PDB entry 7SFR | electron microscopy, 2.60 A resolution | chains A and C of the 51 polymer chains in the assembly

[Chain A]
Molecule: 23S rRNA
Organism: Mycobacterium tuberculosis
Sequence (3138 nucleotides; numbered 1 to 3138; the number before each row is that of its first residue):
     1 UUGUAAGUGUCUAAGGGCGCAUGGUGGAUGCCUUGGCAUCGAGAGCCGAU
    51 GAAGGACGUGGGAGGCUGCGAUAUGCCUCGGGGAGCUGUCAACCGAGCGU
   101 GGAUCCGAGGAUUUCCGAAUGGGGAAACCCAGCACGAGUGAUGUCGUGCU
   151 ACCCGCAUCUGAAUAUAUAGGGUGCGGGAGGGAACGCGGGGAAGUGAAAC
   201 AUCUCAGUACCCGUAGGAGGAGAAAACAAUUGUGAUUCCGCAAGUAGUGG
   251 CGAGCGAACGCGGAACAGGCUAAACCGCACGCAUGGGUAACCGGGUAGGG
   301 GUUGUGUGUGCGGGGUUGUGGGAGGAUAUGUCUCAGCGCUACCCGGCUGA
   351 GAGGCAGUCAGAAAGUGUCGUGGUUAGCGGAAGUGGCCUGGGAUGGUCUG
   401 CCGUAGACGGUGAGAGCCCGGUACGCGAAAACCCGGCACCUGCCUAGUAU
   451 CAAUUCCCGAGUAGCAGCGGGCCCGUGGAAUCCGCUGUGAAUCCGCCGGG
   501 ACCACCCGGUAAGCCUAAAUACUCCUCGAUGACCGAUAGCGGAUUAGUAC
   551 CGUGAGGGAAUGGUGAAAAGUACCCCGGGAGGGGAGUGAAAGAGUACCUG
   601 AAACCGUGUGCCUACAAUCCGUCAGAGCCUCCUUUUCCUCUCCGGAGGAG
   651 GGUGGUGAUGGCGUGCCUUUUGAAGAAUGAGCCUGCGAGUCAGGGACAUG
   701 UCGCAAGGUUAACCCGUGUGGGGUAGCCGCAGCGAAAGCGAGUCUGAAUA
   751 GGGCGACCCACACGCGCAUACGCGCGUGUGAAUAGUGGCGUGUUCUGGAC
   801 CCGAAGCGGAGUGAUCUACCCAUGGCCAGGGUGAAGCGCGGGUAAGACCG
   851 CGUGGAGGCCCGAACCCACUUAGGUUGAAGACUGAGGGGAUGAGCUGUGG
   901 GUAGGGGUGAAAGGCCAAUCAAACUCCGUGAUAGCUGGUUCUCCCCGAAA
   951 UGCAUUUAGGUGCAGCGUUGCGUGGUUCACCGCGGAGGUAGAGCUACUGG
  1001 AUGGCCGAUGGGCCCUACUAGGUUACUGACGUCAGCCAAACUCCGAAUGC
  1051 CGUGGUGUAAAGCGUGGCAGUGAGACGGCGGGGGAUAAGCUCCGUACGUC
  1101 GAAAGGGAAACAGCCCAGAUCGCCGGCUAAGGCCCCCAAGCGUGUGCUAA
  1151 GUGGGAAAGGAUGUGCAGUCGCAAAGACAACCAGGAGGUUGGCUUAGAAG
  1201 CAGCCACCCUUGAAAGAGUGCGUAAUAGCUCACUGGUCAAGUGAUUGUGC
  1251 GCCGAUAAUGUAGCGGGGCUCAAGCACACCGCCGAAGCCGCGGCACAUCC
  1301 ACCUUGUGGUGGGUGUGGGUAGGGGAGCGUCCCUCAUUCAGCGAAGCCAC
  1351 CGGGUGACCGGUGGUGGAGGGUGGGGGAGUGAGAAUGCAGGCAUGAGUAG
  1401 CGACAAGGCAAGUGAGAACCUUGCCCGCCGAAAGACCAAGGGUUCCUGGG
  1451 CCAGGCCAGUCCGCCCAGGGUGAGUCGGGACCUAAGGCGAGGCCGACAGG
  1501 CGUAGUCGAUGGACAACGGGUUGAUAUUCCCGUACCCGUGUGUGGGCGCC
  1551 CGUGACGAAUCAGCGGUACUAACCACCCAAAACCGGAUCGAUCACUCCCC
  1601 UUCGGGGGUGUGGAGUUCUGGGGCUGCGUGGGAACUUCGCUGGUAGUAGU
  1651 CAAGCGAAGGGGUGACGCAGGAAGGUAGCCGUACCAGUCAGUGGUAACAC
  1701 UGGGGCAAGCCGGUAGGGAGAGCGAUAGGCAAAUCCGUCGCUCACUAAUC
  1751 CUGAGAGGUGACGCAUAGCCGGUUGAGGCGAAUUCGGUGAUCCUCUGCUG
  1801 CCAAGAAAAGCCUCUAGCGAGCACACACACGGCCCGUACCCCAAACCGAC
  1851 ACAGGUGGUCAGGUAGAGCAUACCAAGGCGUACGAGAUAACUAUGGUUAA
  1901 GGAACUCGGCAAAAUGCCCCCGUAACUUCGGGAGAAGGGGGACCGGAAUA
  1951 UCGUGAACACCCUUGCGGUGGGAGCGGGAUCCGGUCGCAGAAACCAGUGA
  2001 GGAGCGACUGUUUACUAAAAACACAGGUCCGUGCGAAGUCGCAAGACGAU
  2051 GUAUACGGACUGACGCCUGCCCGGUGCUGGAAGGUUAAGAGGACCCGUUA
  2101 ACCCGCAAGGGUGAAGCGGAGAAUUUAAGCCCCAGUAAACGGCGGUGGUA
  2151 ACUAUAACCAUCCUAAGGUAGCGAAAUUCCUUGUCGGGUAAGUUCCGACC
  2201 UGCACGAAUGGCGUAACGACUUCUCAACUGUCUCAACCAUAGACUCGGCG
  2251 AAAUUGCACUACGAGUAAAGAUGCUCGUUACGCGCGGCAGGACGAAAAGA
  2301 CCCCGGGACCUUCACUACAACUUGGUAUUGAUGUUCGGUACGGUUUGUGU
  2351 AGGAUAGGUGGGAGACUGUGAAACCUCGACGCCAGUUGGGGCGGAGUCGU
  2401 UGUUGAAAUACCACUCUGAUCGUAUUGGGCAUCUAACCUCGAACCCUGAA
  2451 UCGGGUUUAGGGACAGUGCCUGGCGGGUAGUUUAACUGGGGCGGUUGCCU
  2501 CCUAAAAUGUAACGGAGGCGCCCAAAGGUUCCCUCAACCUGGACGGCAAU
  2551 CAGGUGGCGAGUGUAAAUGCACAAGGGAGCUUGACUGCGAGACUUACAAG
  2601 UCAAGCAGGGACGAAAGUCGGGAUUAGUGAUCCGGCACCCCCGAGUGGAA
  2651 GGGGUGUCGCUCAACGGAUAAAAGGUACCCCGGGGAUAACAGGCUGAUCU
  2701 UCCCCAAGAGUCCAUAUCGACGGGAUGGUUUGGCACCUCGAUGUCGGCUC
  2751 GUCGCAUCCUGGGGCUGGAGCAGGUCCCAAGGGUUGGGCUGUUCGCCCAU
  2801 UAAAGCGGCACGCGAGCUGGGUUUAGAACGUCGUGAGACAGUUCGGUCUC
  2851 UAUCCGCCGCGCGCGUCAGAAACUUGAGGAAACCUGUCCCUAGUACGAGA
  2901 GGACCGGGACGGACGAACCUCUGGUGCACCAGUUGUCCCGCCAGGGGCAC
  2951 CGCUGGAUAGCCACGUUCGGUCAGGAUAACCGCUGAAAGCAUCUAAGCGG
  3001 GAAACCUUCUCCAAGAUCAGGUUUCUCACCCACUUGGUGGGAUAAGGCCC
  3051 CCCGCAGAACACGGGUUCAAUAGGUCAGACCUGGAAGCUCAGUAAUGGGU
  3101 GUAGGGAACUGGUGCUAACCGGCCGAAAACUUACAACA
Not modelled in the structure: 1-4, 1013-1022, 3133-3138
Modified residues: 5MU (5-methyluridine 5'-monophosphate) at position 2177, 6MZ (N6-methyladenosine-5'-monophosphate) at position 2268, OMG (o2'-methylguanosine-5'-monophosphate) at position 2489, OMC (o2'-methylycytidine-5'-monophosphate) at position 2736, OMG (o2'-methylguanosine-5'-monophosphate) at position 2791
Bound ions: Mg2+ site 1: A13, G15, G16; Mg2+ site 2: A14, G15; Mg2+ site 3: C31, G1370; Mg2+ site 4: C46, G217; Mg2+ site 5 near U72 (its only coordinating residue here); Mg2+ site 6 near U120 (its only coordinating residue here); Mg2+ site 7: G161, A162, U166; Mg2+ site 8: G194, U2481; Mg2+ site 9 near G194 (its only coordinating residue here); Mg2+ site 10: A199, C200; Mg2+ site 11 near G220 (its only coordinating residue here); Mg2+ site 12 near C251 (its only coordinating residue here); 208 more Mg2+ sites not listed
Small-molecule neighbours: Sequanamycin 9 (WDP): G874, U875, G877, G880, A881, A2296, A2297, A2300, A2741, G2743, U2847, C2848, U2849

[Chain C]
Molecule: 50S ribosomal protein L2
Organism: Mycobacterium tuberculosis
UniProt: A0A045H5T7 (A0A045H5T7_MYCTX); residue numbers follow UniProt; this construct covers 2-280
Chain sequence (279 residues; each row starts with the number of its first residue):
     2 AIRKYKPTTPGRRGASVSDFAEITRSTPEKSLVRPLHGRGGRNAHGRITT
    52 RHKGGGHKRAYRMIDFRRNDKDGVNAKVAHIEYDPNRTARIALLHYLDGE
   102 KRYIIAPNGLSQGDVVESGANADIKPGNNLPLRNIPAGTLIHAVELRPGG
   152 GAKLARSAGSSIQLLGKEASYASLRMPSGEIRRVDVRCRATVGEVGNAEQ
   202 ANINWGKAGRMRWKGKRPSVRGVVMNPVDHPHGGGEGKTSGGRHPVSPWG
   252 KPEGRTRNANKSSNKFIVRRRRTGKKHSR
Not modelled in the structure: 274-280
Bound ions: Mg2+ site 1: Ser220 (shared with A2023(A), C2024(A), G2062(A) of chain A); Mg2+ site 2: Gly235, Gly238

[How chain A and chain C interact]
Contacting residue pairs (265):
  C819(A) with Arg43(C), hydrogen bond to the sugar; Arg218(C), hydrogen bond to the phosphate
  C820(A) with Arg40(C), sugar contact; Gly41(C), sugar contact; Arg43(C), hydrogen bond to the sugar; Gly55(C), phosphate contact; Arg218(C), salt bridge to the phosphate
  C821(A) with Gly39(C), sugar contact; Gly55(C), phosphate contact; Gly56(C), hydrogen bond to the phosphate
  A822(A) with His38(C), phosphate contact; Gly39(C), hydrogen bond to the phosphate
  U823(A) with Lys59(C), salt bridge to the phosphate
  A834(A) with Lys7(C), phosphate contact; Thr9(C), sugar contact
  A835(A) with Arg4(C), sugar contact; Lys7(C), phosphate contact
  A856(A) with Arg13(C), hydrogen bond to the sugar
  G857(A) with Thr10(C), phosphate contact; Arg13(C), sugar contact
  G858(A) with Thr10(C), hydrogen bond to the phosphate; Gly12(C), phosphate contact; Arg13(C), phosphate contact; Lys208(C), salt bridge to the phosphate; Ala209(C), hydrogen bond to the base; Gly210(C), hydrogen bond to the base
  C859(A) with Thr10(C), sugar contact
  A893(A) with Lys208(C), salt bridge to the phosphate; Ala209(C), base contact; Gly210(C), sugar contact; Arg213(C), hydrogen bond to the base; Trp214(C), hydrogen bond to the phosphate; Pro219(C), base contact
  G901(A) with Gly47(C), sugar contact
  U902(A) with His46(C), sugar contact; Gly47(C), sugar contact; Arg48(C), hydrogen bond to the phosphate
  A903(A) with Arg48(C), salt bridge to the phosphate
  G904(A) with Arg48(C), salt bridge to the phosphate
  G906(A) with Arg48(C), hydrogen bond to the sugar
  G907(A) with Arg48(C), sugar contact
  U908(A) with Arg48(C), phosphate contact; Ile49(C), hydrogen bond to the phosphate
  G909(A) with Ile49(C), phosphate contact; Arg218(C), salt bridge to the phosphate; Asp230(C), hydrogen bond to the base
  A910(A) with Arg218(C), salt bridge to the phosphate; Pro219(C), sugar contact; Val221(C), sugar contact
  A911(A) with Val221(C), sugar contact; Val225(C), hydrogen bond to the sugar; Met226(C), base contact; Asp230(C), base contact
  G913(A) with Asn227(C), phosphate contact; Val229(C), base contact
  A922(A) with Val229(C), base contact
  A1485(A) with His38(C), phosphate contact
  G1502(A) with Ala45(C), phosphate contact
  G1662(A) with Ser32(C), phosphate contact
  U1663(A) with Lys31(C), salt bridge to the phosphate
  G1664(A) with Lys31(C), hydrogen bond to the base
  A1665(A) with Lys31(C), sugar contact
  A1727(A) with Gly74(C), base contact; Val75(C), base contact; Asp99(C), sugar contact
  G1728(A) with Asp99(C), sugar contact; Glu101(C), hydrogen bond to the sugar
  G1737(A) with Asp99(C), hydrogen bond to the base; Gly100(C), hydrogen bond to the sugar; Lys102(C), phosphate contact
  U1738(A) with His96(C), salt bridge to the phosphate; Tyr97(C), sugar contact; Gly100(C), sugar contact; Lys102(C), phosphate contact
  C1802(A) with Arg4(C), salt bridge to the phosphate; Phe21(C), phosphate contact
  A1803(A) with Val18(C), phosphate contact; His58(C), base contact; Arg211(C), salt bridge to the phosphate; Trp214(C), stacking on the base
  A1804(A) with Phe21(C), base contact; Ser27(C), base contact; His58(C), sugar contact; Lys59(C), sugar contact; Arg60(C), salt bridge to the phosphate; Arg63(C), hydrogen bond to the sugar; Tyr84(C), stacking on the base; Pro86(C), phosphate contact
  G1805(A) with His58(C), base contact; Lys59(C), sugar contact; Arg60(C), sugar contact; Ala61(C), hydrogen bond to the phosphate; Arg63(C), salt bridge to the phosphate; Pro86(C), phosphate contact
  A1806(A) with Pro36(C), sugar contact; Lys59(C), hydrogen bond to the sugar
  A1807(A) with Pro36(C), sugar contact
  U1928(A) with Arg14(C), hydrogen bond to the sugar
  C1929(A) with Pro8(C), phosphate contact
  G1930(A) with Pro8(C), base contact; Arg14(C), hydrogen bond to the base
  A2007(A) with Pro11(C), hydrogen bond to the base
  C2008(A) with Pro11(C), base contact
  C2022(A) with Arg222(C), salt bridge to the phosphate; Val225(C), phosphate contact
  A2023(A) with Pro219(C), phosphate contact; Ser220(C), sugar contact; Val221(C), phosphate contact; Arg222(C), salt bridge to the phosphate
  C2024(A) with Ala209(C), sugar contact; Pro219(C), phosphate contact; Ser220(C), hydrogen bond to the phosphate
  A2025(A) with Asn205(C), hydrogen bond to the sugar; Trp206(C), hydrogen bond to the sugar; Gly207(C), sugar contact; Lys208(C), sugar contact; Met212(C), phosphate contact; Lys217(C), salt bridge to the phosphate
  G2026(A) with Asn205(C), sugar contact; Trp206(C), hydrogen bond to the phosphate
  C2030(A) with Glu254(C), sugar contact; Arg273(C), salt bridge to the phosphate
  G2031(A) with Gly255(C), sugar contact; Arg256(C), salt bridge to the phosphate; Thr257(C), hydrogen bond to the sugar; Arg271(C), salt bridge to the phosphate; Arg272(C), salt bridge to the phosphate
  U2032(A) with Arg256(C), phosphate contact; Thr257(C), sugar contact; Arg258(C), hydrogen bond to the phosphate; Arg271(C), salt bridge to the phosphate; Arg272(C), salt bridge to the phosphate
  G2033(A) with Leu155(C), base contact; Met177(C), base contact; Pro178(C), base contact; Ser179(C), hydrogen bond to the base; Glu181(C), hydrogen bond to the sugar; Arg183(C), hydrogen bond to the phosphate; Arg258(C), salt bridge to the phosphate; Ile268(C), sugar contact
  C2034(A) with Leu147(C), sugar contact; Arg183(C), salt bridge to the phosphate; Arg258(C), salt bridge to the phosphate; Lys262(C), salt bridge to the phosphate; Ser264(C), hydrogen bond to the phosphate
  G2035(A) with Lys154(C), salt bridge to the phosphate
  A2037(A) with Thr257(C), hydrogen bond to the sugar
  G2038(A) with Thr50(C), base contact; Thr51(C), hydrogen bond to the base; Thr257(C), phosphate contact
  U2039(A) with Ile49(C), sugar contact; Thr50(C), base contact; Trp250(C), sugar contact; Lys252(C), salt bridge to the phosphate
  C2040(A) with Asn44(C), hydrogen bond to the base; His46(C), hydrogen bond to the sugar; Thr50(C), sugar contact
  G2041(A) with His46(C), sugar contact
  G2045(A) with Asn44(C), base contact; His46(C), base contact
  A2046(A) with Asn44(C), hydrogen bond to the base; Ala45(C), hydrogen bond to the sugar
  C2047(A) with Arg40(C), salt bridge to the phosphate; Gly42(C), sugar contact; Arg43(C), sugar contact; Asn44(C), sugar contact; Thr50(C), hydrogen bond to the base; Thr51(C), base contact
  G2048(A) with Arg40(C), phosphate contact; Thr51(C), hydrogen bond to the sugar; Lys54(C), phosphate contact
  A2049(A) with Lys54(C), salt bridge to the phosphate
  U2050(A) with Tyr62(C), stacking on the base
  G2051(A) with Tyr62(C), hydrogen bond to the phosphate; Phe67(C), phosphate contact; Asn87(C), sugar contact; Arg88(C), salt bridge to the phosphate; Arg157(C), salt bridge to the phosphate
  U2052(A) with Arg88(C), salt bridge to the phosphate; Lys154(C), hydrogen bond to the sugar; Leu155(C), sugar contact; Ala156(C), hydrogen bond to the sugar; Arg157(C), salt bridge to the phosphate; Ser158(C), sugar contact
  A2053(A) with Ala156(C), hydrogen bond to the phosphate; Arg157(C), hydrogen bond to the phosphate; Ser158(C), hydrogen bond to the phosphate; Ser161(C), hydrogen bond to the phosphate; Pro178(C), sugar contact; Ser179(C), hydrogen bond to the sugar; Arg272(C), base contact
  U2054(A) with Ser158(C), sugar contact; Ala159(C), hydrogen bond to the sugar; Gly160(C), base contact; Ala199(C), hydrogen bond to the base; Gln201(C), hydrogen bond to the phosphate; Ala202(C), hydrogen bond to the base
  A2055(A) with Thr89(C), phosphate contact; Ser158(C), hydrogen bond to the sugar; Gln201(C), phosphate contact
  C2056(A) with Lys54(C), phosphate contact
  G2057(A) with Thr51(C), sugar contact; Lys54(C), salt bridge to the phosphate
  G2058(A) with Arg52(C), salt bridge to the phosphate; His53(C), salt bridge to the phosphate; Ser248(C), sugar contact; Pro249(C), phosphate contact; Glu254(C), base contact
  A2059(A) with Arg52(C), salt bridge to the phosphate; His231(C), salt bridge to the phosphate; His233(C), hydrogen bond to the phosphate; Val247(C), sugar contact; Pro249(C), phosphate contact
  C2060(A) with Arg222(C), phosphate contact; Gly223(C), hydrogen bond to the phosphate; Val224(C), hydrogen bond to the phosphate; His233(C), salt bridge to the phosphate
  U2061(A) with Arg222(C), salt bridge to the phosphate
  G2062(A) with Arg222(C), hydrogen bond to the base
  U2075(A) with His245(C), hydrogen bond to the base
  G2076(A) with His245(C), sugar contact
  C2077(A) with Glu254(C), sugar contact; Gly255(C), phosphate contact
  U2078(A) with Gly255(C), phosphate contact; Arg256(C), hydrogen bond to the sugar
  G2079(A) with Arg256(C), salt bridge to the phosphate
  A2139(A) with Pro246(C), sugar contact
  C2140(A) with Gly242(C), phosphate contact; Arg244(C), sugar contact; His245(C), sugar contact
  G2141(A) with Ser241(C), phosphate contact
  U2209(A) with Lys239(C), base contact; Thr240(C), base contact; Ser241(C), hydrogen bond to the sugar
  G2210(A) with Lys239(C), salt bridge to the phosphate
  U2311(A) with Pro228(C), phosphate contact
  U2312(A) with Arg244(C), salt bridge to the phosphate
  U2439(A) with Arg148(C), hydrogen bond to the sugar
  G2441(A) with Arg148(C), hydrogen bond to the sugar; Pro149(C), hydrogen bond to the sugar; Gly150(C), sugar contact; Gly151(C), sugar contact
  A2442(A) with Arg68(C), salt bridge to the phosphate; Gly150(C), sugar contact
  A2459(A) with Arg188(C), hydrogen bond to the sugar
  G2460(A) with Arg188(C), salt bridge to the phosphate
  G2461(A) with Tyr172(C), phosphate contact; Lys266(C), phosphate contact
  G2462(A) with Lys266(C), phosphate contact
  G2477(A) with Arg244(C), salt bridge to the phosphate
  A2828(A) with Glu237(C), phosphate contact; Gly238(C), phosphate contact; Lys239(C), phosphate contact
  C2829(A) with Gly238(C), phosphate contact; Lys239(C), hydrogen bond to the phosphate
  U2834(A) with Gly243(C), sugar contact
  G2835(A) with Gly243(C), sugar contact
  A2836(A) with Pro228(C), phosphate contact; Gly234(C), phosphate contact; Gly235(C), phosphate contact; Gly236(C), hydrogen bond to the phosphate
  G2837(A) with Gly235(C), phosphate contact; Gly236(C), hydrogen bond to the phosphate; Glu237(C), sugar contact
  A2838(A) with Glu237(C), base contact
Other interface residues (no listed pair), chain A (117 interface residues in all): A912, G1486, C1501, C1801, A2036, A2063, C2310, U2322, U2323, G2466, G2476
Other interface residues (no listed pair), chain C (147 interface residues in all): Tyr6, Ser19, Pro29, Arg35, Leu37, Lys72, Leu98, Asn198, Ile204, Pro232, Gly251, Asn259, Asn261

[Overview]
117 residues of chain A and 147 residues of chain C are in contact; the contacts include 71 hydrogen bonds, 48
salt bridges and 3 aromatic stacking contacts. Polar pairs include G858(A)-Ala209(C), G858(A)-Gly210(C) and
A893(A)-Arg213(C). Ligands of chain A: Sequanamycin 9.
Here chain A is 23S rRNA and chain C is 50S ribosomal protein L2, both from Mycobacterium tuberculosis. Entry
7SFR (Unmethylated Mtb Ribosome 50S with SEQ-9) was determined by electron microscopy (same publication as
7KGB).
